7UV9 - chains A and I of the 11 polymer chains in the assembly; structure by electron microscopy, 3.20 A resolution.

== Chain A ==
Protein: Histone H3.2
Source organism: Homo sapiens
UniProtKB: Q71DI3 (H32_HUMAN); residues 1-135 here correspond to UniProt positions 2-136 (UniProt number = residue number + 1)
Sequence (135 residues; each row starts with the number of its first residue):
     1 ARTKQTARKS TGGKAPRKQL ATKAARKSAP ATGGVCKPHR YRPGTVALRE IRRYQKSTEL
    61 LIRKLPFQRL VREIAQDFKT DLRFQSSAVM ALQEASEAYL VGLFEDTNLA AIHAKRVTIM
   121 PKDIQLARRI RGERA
Disordered / not traced: 1-28, 40-42, 135
Differences from the reference sequence: engineered mutation Cys36 (Lys37 in Q71DI3); conflict Ala110 (Cys111 in Q71DI3)
UniProt features mapped onto this chain:
  - modified residue: Arg2 (Asymmetric dimethylarginine), Thr3 (Phosphothreonine), Lys4 (Allysine), Gln5 (5-glutamyl dopamine), Thr6 (Phosphothreonine), Arg8 (Citrulline), Lys9 (N6,N6,N6-trimethyllysine), Ser10 (ADP-ribosylserine), Thr11 (Phosphothreonine), Lys14 (N6-(2-hydroxyisobutyryl)lysine), Arg17 (Asymmetric dimethylarginine), Lys18 (N6-(2-hydroxyisobutyryl)lysine), Lys23 (N6-(2-hydroxyisobutyryl)lysine), Arg26 (Citrulline), Lys27 (N6,N6,N6-trimethyllysine), Ser28 (ADP-ribosylserine), Lys37 (N6-methyllysine), Tyr41 (Phosphotyrosine), Lys56 (N6,N6,N6-trimethyllysine), Ser57 (Phosphoserine) and 7 more in UniProt
  - lipidation: Lys18 (N6-decanoyllysine)

== Chain I ==
Molecule: 185-nt DNA strand
Source organism: synthetic construct
Sequence (185 nucleotides; each row starts with the number of its first residue; numbers below 1 keep their minus sign (DA-92 is residue -92)):
   -92 ATCGCTGTTC AATACATGCA CAGGATGTAT ATATCTGACA CGTGCCTGGA GACTAGGGAG
   -32 TAATCCCCTT GGCGGTTAAA ACGCGGGGGA CAGCGCGTAC GTGCGTTTAA GCGGTGCTAG
    28 AGCTGTCTAC GACCAATTGA GCGGCCTCGG CACCGGGATT CTCCAGGGCG GCCGCGTATA
    88 GGGAT
Disordered / not traced: -92 to -71, 76-92

== Chain A / chain I interface ==
Pairs across the interface (9; chain A residue first):
  Arg63(A) - DA-14(I)  phosphate contact
  Arg63(A) - DA-13(I)  salt bridge to the phosphate
  Arg72(A) - DT-23(I)  salt bridge to the phosphate
  Arg83(A) - DT-23(I)  phosphate contact
  Phe84(A) - DT-24(I)  sugar contact
  Phe84(A) - DT-23(I)  hydrogen bond to the phosphate
  Gln85(A) - DT-24(I)  phosphate contact
  Val117(A) - DA-3(I)  phosphate contact
  Thr118(A) - DA-3(I)  hydrogen bond to the phosphate
Other interface residues (no listed pair), chain A (10 interface residues in all): Ser86, Arg116, Met120
Other interface residues (no listed pair), chain I (7 interface residues in all): DG-4, DC-2

== Summary ==
10 residues of chain A face 7 of chain I across their interface, with 2 hydrogen bonds and 2 salt bridges.
Polar pairs include Phe84(A)-DT-23(I), Thr118(A)-DA-3(I) and Arg63(A)-DA-13(I).
Chain A is Histone H3.2 (Homo sapiens) and chain I is a 185-nt DNA strand (synthetic construct); the
structure, KDM2A-nucleosome structure stabilized by H3K36C-UNC8015 covalent conjugate, was determined by
electron microscopy (same publication as 7UVA).
